Entry 2D98 (X-ray diffraction, 2.00 A resolution); this record covers chain A.

Chain A:
Name: Endo-1,4-beta-xylanase 2
Organism: Hypocrea jecorina
Notes: EC 3.2.1.8
UniProtKB: P36217 (XYN2_TRIRE); residues 2-190 here correspond to UniProt positions 34-222 (UniProt number = residue number + 32)
Amino-acid sequence (189 residues; row label = number of the first residue in the row):
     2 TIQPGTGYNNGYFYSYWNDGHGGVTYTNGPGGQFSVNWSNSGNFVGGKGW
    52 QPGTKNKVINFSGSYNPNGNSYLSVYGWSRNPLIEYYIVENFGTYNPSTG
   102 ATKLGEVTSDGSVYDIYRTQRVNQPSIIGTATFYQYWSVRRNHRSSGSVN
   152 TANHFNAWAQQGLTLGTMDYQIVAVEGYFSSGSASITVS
Sequence notes: modified residue (9, 73, 96, 135, 171, 179)
Modified residues: Tyr9, Tyr73, Tyr96, Tyr179 (3-iodo-tyrosine; IYR); Tyr135, Tyr171 (3,5-diiodotyrosine; TYI)
Reported in the primary citation:
  - binding site for iodide ion: Gly24, Val25, Thr26, Asn38

In short:
From the paper: a binding site for iodide ion at Gly24, Val25 and Thr26 among others.
Chain A is Endo-1,4-beta-xylanase 2 (Hypocrea jecorina); the structure, Structure of VIL (extra KI/I2
added)-xylanase, was determined by X-ray diffraction (same publication as 2D8O, 2D8P, 2D8W, 2D91 and 2D97).
